PDB entry 5WEW | X-ray diffraction, 3.18 A resolution | chains A and B

# Chain A (and B)
Protein: Fosfomycin resistance protein
From: Klebsiella pneumoniae 30684/NJST258_2
Notes: chain B of this document is another copy of the same molecule, construct and numbering; everything in this record applies to it too
UniProt: W8UNW6 (W8UNW6_KLEPN); numbering as in UniProt (aligned over 1-139)
Amino-acid sequence (145 residues; each row starts with the number of its first residue):
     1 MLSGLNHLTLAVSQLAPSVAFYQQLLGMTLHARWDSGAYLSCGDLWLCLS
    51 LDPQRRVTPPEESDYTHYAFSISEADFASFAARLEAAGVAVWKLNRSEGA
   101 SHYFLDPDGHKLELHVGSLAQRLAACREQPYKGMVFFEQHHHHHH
Not modelled in the structure: 141-145 (chain B: 142-145)
Sequence notes: expression tag (140-145)
Metal / ion sites: Mn2+ site 1: His-7 (together with A81) (shared with His-67(B), Glu-113(B) of chain B); Mn2+ site 2: His-67, Glu-113 (together with A81) (shared with His-7(B) of chain B)
Ligand contacts:
  - A81 (6,6'-(4-nitro-1H-pyrazole-3,5-diyl)bis(3-bromopyrazolo[1,5-a]pyrimidin-2(1H)-one)), molecule 1: His-7, Thr-9, Trp-34, Ser-36, Tyr-39, Trp-46, Cys-48
  - A81, molecule 2: Tyr-65, His-67, Ser-97, Glu-113, Arg-122, Tyr-131
From the paper describing this entry:
  - binding site for A81: Thr-9, Ser-36, Tyr-39, Trp-46, Tyr-65, Arg-122, Tyr-131

# Chain A / chain B interface
Pairs across the interface - 127 pairs, chain A then chain B:
  Met-1(A) / Asp-76(B)
  Leu-2(A) / Leu-26(B)
  Leu-2(A) / Cys-42(B)  hydrophobic
  Leu-2(A) / Ser-71(B)
  Leu-2(A) / Ile-72(B)  hydrophobic
  Leu-2(A) / Phe-80(B)  hydrophobic
  Leu-2(A) / Leu-114(B)  hydrophobic
  Ser-3(A) / Gly-43(B)
  Ser-3(A) / Ser-71(B)  hydrogen bond (backbone-backbone)
  Gly-4(A) / Cys-42(B)
  Gly-4(A) / Phe-70(B)
  Gly-4(A) / Ser-71(B)  hydrogen bond (backbone-backbone)
  Leu-5(A) / Leu-5(B)  hydrophobic
  Leu-5(A) / Ala-69(B)
  Leu-5(A) / Ser-71(B)
  Asn-6(A) / Ala-69(B)  hydrogen bond (backbone-backbone)
  Asn-6(A) / Phe-70(B)
  Asn-6(A) / Ser-71(B)  hydrogen bond
  Asn-6(A) / His-115(B)
  Asn-6(A) / Gly-117(B)  hydrogen bond (side chain-backbone)
  His-7(A) / His-67(B)  hydrogen bond
  His-7(A) / Ala-69(B)  hydrogen bond (backbone-backbone)
  His-7(A) / Glu-113(B)  salt bridge
  Leu-8(A) / His-67(B)
  Leu-8(A) / Tyr-68(B)  hydrophobic
  Thr-9(A) / Tyr-65(B)
  Thr-9(A) / Thr-66(B)
  Thr-9(A) / His-67(B)  hydrogen bond
  Ala-11(A) / Asp-64(B)
  Ala-11(A) / Tyr-65(B)
  Ala-11(A) / Thr-66(B)  hydrogen bond (backbone-side chain)
  Leu-26(A) / Leu-2(B)
  Leu-30(A) / Phe-137(B)
  His-31(A) / Leu-123(B)
  His-31(A) / Phe-136(B)
  His-31(A) / Phe-137(B)  hydrogen bond (backbone-backbone)
  Ala-32(A) / Leu-123(B)  hydrophobic
  Ala-32(A) / Met-134(B)  hydrophobic
  Ala-32(A) / Val-135(B)
  Ala-32(A) / Phe-137(B)  hydrophobic
  Arg-33(A) / Gly-133(B)
  Arg-33(A) / Met-134(B)
  Arg-33(A) / Val-135(B)  hydrogen bond (backbone-backbone)
  Arg-33(A) / Phe-137(B)
  Trp-34(A) / Tyr-131(B)  hydrophobic
  Trp-34(A) / Lys-132(B)
  Trp-34(A) / Met-134(B)  hydrophobic
  Asp-35(A) / Lys-132(B)  hydrogen bond (backbone-backbone)
  Asp-35(A) / Gly-133(B)
  Tyr-39(A) / Arg-122(B)  hydrogen bond
  Tyr-39(A) / Leu-123(B)  hydrophobic
  Tyr-39(A) / Tyr-131(B)
  Cys-42(A) / Leu-2(B)  hydrophobic
  Cys-42(A) / Gly-4(B)
  Gly-43(A) / Ser-3(B)
  Leu-45(A) / Leu-5(B)
  Trp-46(A) / Ser-118(B)
  Trp-46(A) / Leu-119(B)
  Trp-46(A) / Arg-122(B)
  Ser-50(A) / Tyr-65(B)
  Asp-52(A) / Asp-64(B)
  Asp-52(A) / Tyr-65(B)  hydrogen bond (side chain-backbone)
  Gln-54(A) / Ser-63(B)
  Gln-54(A) / Asp-64(B)
  Arg-55(A) / Asp-64(B)  salt bridge
  Glu-61(A) / Gln-54(B)  hydrogen bond (backbone-side chain)
  Ser-63(A) / Gln-54(B)
  Asp-64(A) / Ala-11(B)
  Asp-64(A) / Asp-52(B)
  Asp-64(A) / Arg-55(B)  salt bridge
  Tyr-65(A) / Thr-9(B)
  Tyr-65(A) / Ala-11(B)
  Tyr-65(A) / Ser-50(B)
  Tyr-65(A) / Asp-52(B)  hydrogen bond (backbone-side chain)
  Thr-66(A) / Thr-9(B)
  Thr-66(A) / Ala-11(B)  hydrogen bond (side chain-backbone)
  Thr-66(A) / Tyr-68(B)
  Thr-66(A) / His-110(B)
  His-67(A) / His-7(B)  hydrogen bond
  His-67(A) / Leu-8(B)
  His-67(A) / Thr-9(B)  hydrogen bond (backbone-backbone)
  Tyr-68(A) / Leu-8(B)  hydrophobic
  Tyr-68(A) / Thr-66(B)
  Tyr-68(A) / Tyr-68(B)  hydrogen bond
  Ala-69(A) / Leu-5(B)
  Ala-69(A) / Asn-6(B)  hydrogen bond (backbone-backbone)
  Ala-69(A) / His-7(B)  hydrogen bond (backbone-backbone)
  Phe-70(A) / Gly-4(B)
  Phe-70(A) / Asn-6(B)
  Ser-71(A) / Leu-2(B)
  Ser-71(A) / Ser-3(B)  hydrogen bond (backbone-backbone)
  Ser-71(A) / Gly-4(B)  hydrogen bond (backbone-backbone)
  Ser-71(A) / Leu-5(B)
  Ser-71(A) / Asn-6(B)  hydrogen bond
  Ile-72(A) / Met-1(B)
  Ile-72(A) / Leu-2(B)  hydrophobic
  Phe-80(A) / Leu-2(B)  hydrophobic
  His-110(A) / Thr-66(B)
  Glu-113(A) / His-7(B)  salt bridge
  Leu-114(A) / Leu-2(B)  hydrophobic
  His-115(A) / Asn-6(B)
  Gly-117(A) / Asn-6(B)  hydrogen bond (backbone-side chain)
  Ser-118(A) / Trp-46(B)
  Leu-119(A) / His-31(B)
  Leu-119(A) / Trp-46(B)
  Arg-122(A) / Tyr-39(B)  hydrogen bond
  Arg-122(A) / Trp-46(B)
  Leu-123(A) / His-31(B)
  Leu-123(A) / Ala-32(B)  hydrophobic
  Leu-123(A) / Tyr-39(B)  hydrophobic
  Tyr-131(A) / Trp-34(B)  hydrophobic
  Tyr-131(A) / Tyr-39(B)  hydrogen bond
  Lys-132(A) / Trp-34(B)
  Lys-132(A) / Asp-35(B)  hydrogen bond (backbone-backbone)
  Gly-133(A) / Arg-33(B)
  Gly-133(A) / Trp-34(B)
  Gly-133(A) / Asp-35(B)
  Met-134(A) / Ala-32(B)  hydrophobic
  Met-134(A) / Arg-33(B)
  Met-134(A) / Trp-34(B)  hydrophobic
  Val-135(A) / Ala-32(B)
  Val-135(A) / Arg-33(B)  hydrogen bond (backbone-backbone)
  Phe-136(A) / His-31(B)
  Phe-137(A) / Leu-30(B)
  Phe-137(A) / His-31(B)  hydrogen bond (backbone-backbone)
  Phe-137(A) / Ala-32(B)  hydrophobic
  Phe-137(A) / Arg-33(B)
Interface residues without a listed pair, chain A (61 interface residues in all): Leu-10, Met-28, Leu-40, Ser-41, Asp-44, Asp-76, Cys-126
Interface residues without a listed pair, chain B (59 interface residues in all): Leu-10, Met-28, Leu-40, Ser-41, Asp-44, Leu-45

# Summary
61 residues of chain A and 59 residues of chain B are in contact, with 31 hydrogen bonds and 4 salt bridges.
Polar contacts include His-7(A)/Glu-113(B), Arg-55(A)/Asp-64(B) and Asn-6(A)/Ser-71(B). Bound to chain A:
compound A81. His-67(A) and Glu-113(A) coordinate Mn2+ site 2. From the paper: a binding site for A81 at
Thr-9(A), Ser-36(A) and Tyr-39(A) among others.
Chain A and chain B are both Fosfomycin resistance protein (Klebsiella pneumoniae 30684/NJST258_2); the
structure, Crystal structure of Klebsiella pneumoniae fosfomycin resistance protein (FosAKP) with inhibitor
(ANY1) bound, was determined by X-ray diffraction, deposited together with 5WEP.
